5XGL - chains B and C of the 10 polymer chains in the assembly; structure by X-ray diffraction, 3.44 A resolution.

== Chain B ==
Name: Soluble acetylcholine receptor
Organism: Aplysia californica
UniProtKB: Q8WSF8 (Q8WSF8_APLCA); residues 0-217 here correspond to UniProt positions 19-236 (UniProt number = residue number + 19)
Sequence (224 residues; each row starts with the number of its first residue; numbering starts at 0):
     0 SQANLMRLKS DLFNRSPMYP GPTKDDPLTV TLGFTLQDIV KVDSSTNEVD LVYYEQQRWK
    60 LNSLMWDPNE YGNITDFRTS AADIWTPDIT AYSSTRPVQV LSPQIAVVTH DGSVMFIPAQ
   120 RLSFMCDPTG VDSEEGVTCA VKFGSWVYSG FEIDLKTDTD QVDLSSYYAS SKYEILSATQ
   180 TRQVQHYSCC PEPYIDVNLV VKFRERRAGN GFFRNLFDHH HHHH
Disordered / not traced: 207-223
Sequence notes: conflict V41 (Ala60 in Q8WSF8), V136 (Ala155 in Q8WSF8); expression tag (218-223)
Cystine bridges: C125-C138, C188-C189

== Chain C ==
Name: Alpha-conotoxin LvIA
UniProtKB: L8BU87 (CAIA_CONLI); residues 401-416 here correspond to UniProt positions 21-36 (UniProt number = residue number - 380)
Sequence (17 residues; each row starts with the number of its first residue):
   401 GCCSHPACNV DHPEICX
Sequence notes: amidation (417)
Modified / non-standard residues: NH2 (amino group) at position 417
UniProt features mapped onto this chain:
  - region: S404 to P406 (Ser-Xaa-Pro motif, crucial for potent interaction with nAChR)
  - site: D411 (May play a crucial role for the selectivity for alpha-3-beta-2 nAChR)
  - modified residue: C416 (Cysteine amide)
Cystine bridges: C402-C408, C403-C416

== Interface between chain B and chain C ==
Contacting residue pairs (20):
  Y91(B) - H405(C)
  W145(B) - P406(C)
  W145(B) - A407(C)  hydrogen bond (backbone-backbone)
  V146(B) - A407(C)
  Y147(B) - A407(C)
  E151(B) - D411(C)
  Y186(B) - G401(C)
  Y186(B) - C402(C)
  Y186(B) - H405(C)
  Y186(B) - C408(C)  hydrophobic
  C188(B) - C402(C)  hydrophobic
  C188(B) - I415(C)  hydrophobic
  C189(B) - H412(C)
  C189(B) - I415(C)  hydrophobic
  E191(B) - D411(C)
  E191(B) - H412(C)  salt bridge
  Y193(B) - H405(C)
  Y193(B) - A407(C)
  Y193(B) - C408(C)  hydrogen bond
  Y193(B) - D411(C)
Other interface residues (no listed pair), chain B (12 interface residues in all): S144, P190
The authors on this interface:
  - specific contacts: Y91(B)-P406(C) (hydrophobic contact), Y193(B)-A407(C) (hydrophobic contact)

== Overview ==
12 residues of chain B face 9 of chain C across their interface, with 2 hydrogen bonds and 1 salt bridge.
Polar pairs include E191(B)-H412(C), Y193(B)-C408(C) and W145(B)-A407(C). The authors report hydrophobic
contacts between Y91(B) and P406(C) and Y193(B) and A407(C).
Chain B is Soluble acetylcholine receptor (Aplysia californica) and chain C is Alpha-conotoxin LvIA; the
structure, Co-crystal structure of Ac-AChBPP in complex with alpha-conotoxin LvIA, was determined by X-ray
diffraction.
